5LMR - chains A and M of the 25 polymer chains in the assembly; structure by electron microscopy, 4.45 A resolution (low resolution: residue-level contacts below are approximate; hydrogen-bond / salt-bridge calls are withheld).

# Chain A
Molecule: 16S rRNA
Organism: Thermus thermophilus HB8
Sequence (1522 nucleotides; each row starts with the number of its first residue; note: 44 numbers in that range are skipped by the numbering (no residue carries them; nothing is unmodelled there); a row labelled like 189A-189L holds insertion residues (189A, then the next letters in order); numbering starts at 0):
     0 UUUGUUGGAG AGUUUGAUCC UGGCUCAGGG UGAACGCUGG CGGCGUGCCU AAGACAUGCA
    60 AGUCGUGCGG GCCG
    76 CGGGGUUUU
    88 ACUCCG
    96 UGGUCAGCGG CGGACGGGUG AGUAACGCGU GGGU
  129A G
   130 ACCUACCCGG AAGAGGGGGA CAACCCGGGG AAACUCGGGC UAAUCCCCCA UGUGGACCCG
189A-189L CCCCUUGGGGUG
   190 UGUCCAAAGG GCUUU
   216 GCCCGCUUCC GGAUGGGCCC GCGUCCCAUC AGCUAGUUGG UGGGGUAAUG GCCCACCAAG
   276 GCGACGACGG GUAGCCGGUC UGAGAGGAUG GCCGGCCACA GGGGCACUGA GACACGGGCC
   336 CCACUCCUAC GGGAGGCAGC AGUUAGGAAU CUUCCGCAAU GGGCGCAAGC CUGACGGAGC
   396 GACGCCGCUU GGAGGAAGAA GCCCUUCGGG GUGUAAACUC CUGA
   441 ACCCGGGACG AAACCCCC
   460 GA
   470 CGAGGGGA
   479 CUGACGGUAC CGGGGUAA
   498 UAGCGCCGGC CAACUCCGUG CCAGCAGCCG CGGUAAUACG GAGGGCGCGA GCGUUACCCG
   558 GAUUCACUGG GCGUAAAGGG CGUGUAGGCG GCCUGGGGCG UCCCAUGUGA AAGACCACGG
   618 CUCAACCGUG GGGGAGCGUG GGAUACGCUC AGGCUAGACG GUGGGAGAGG GUGGUGGAAU
   678 UCCCGGAGUA GCGGUGAAAU GCGCAGAUAC CGGGAGGAAC GCCGAUGGCG AAGGCAGCCA
   738 CCUGGUCCAC CCGUGACGCU GAGGCGCGAA AGCGUGGGGA GCAAACCGGA UUAGAUACCC
   798 GGGUAGUCCA CGCCCUAAAC GAUGCGCGCU AGGUCUCUGG GUCU
   848 CCUGGGGGCC GAAGCUAACG CGUUAAGCGC GCCGCCUGGG GAGUACGGCC GCAAGGCUGA
   908 AACUCAAAGG AAUUGACGGG GGCCCGCACA AGCGGUGGAG CAUGUGGUUU AAUUCGAAGC
   968 AACGCGAAGA ACCUUACCAG GCCUUGACAU GCUA
 1001A G
  1002 GGAACCCGGG UGAAAGCCUG GGGUGCCCC
1030A-1030D GCGA
  1031 GGGGAGCCCU AGCACAGGUG CUGCAUGGCC GUCGUCAGCU CGUGCCGUGA GGUGUUGGGU
  1091 UAAGUCCCGC AACGAGCGCA ACCCCCGCCG UUAGUUGCCA GCGGUUCGGC CGGGCACUCU
  1151 AACGGGACUG CCCGCG
  1168 AAAGCGGGAG GAAGGAGGGG ACGACGUCUG GUCAGCAUGG CCCUUACGGC CUGGGCGACA
  1228 CACGUGCUAC AAUGCCCACU ACAAAGCGAU GCCACCCGGC AACGGGGAGC UAAUCGCAAA
  1288 AAGGUGGGCC CAGUUCGGAU UGGGGUCUGC AACCCGACCC CAUGAAGCCG GAAUCGCUAG
  1348 UAAUCGCGGA UCAGCC
 1363A A
  1364 UGCCGCGGUG AAUACGUUCC CGGGCCUUGU ACACACCGCC CGUCACGCCA UGGGAGCGGG
  1424 CUCUACCCGA AGUCGCCGG
1442A-1442B GA
  1443 GCCUA
  1452 C
  1456 GGGCAGGCGC CGAGGGUAGG GCCCGUGACU GGGGCGAAGU CGUAACAAGG UAGCUGUACC
  1516 GGAAGGUGCG GCUGGAUCAC CUCCUUUCU
Not modelled in the structure: 0-4, 1543-1544

# Chain M
Name: 30S ribosomal protein S13
Organism: Thermus thermophilus HB8
Reference sequence: P80377 (RS13_THET8); residues 1-126 here = UniProt positions 1-126
Chain sequence (126 residues; row label = number of the first residue in the row):
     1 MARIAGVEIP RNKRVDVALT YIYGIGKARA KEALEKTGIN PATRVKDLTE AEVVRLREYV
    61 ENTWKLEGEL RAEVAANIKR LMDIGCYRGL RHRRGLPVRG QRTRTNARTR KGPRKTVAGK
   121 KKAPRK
Not modelled in the structure: 1, 123-126

# How chain A and chain M interact
Residue-residue contacts (90; chain A residue first):
  A946(A) with Arg114(M)
  G947(A) with Arg108(M); Thr109(M); Arg114(M)
  C948(A) with Asn106(M); Ala107(M); Arg108(M); Thr109(M)
  A949(A) with Gln101(M); Arg102(M); Asn106(M)
  U950(A) with Arg102(M); Thr105(M); Asn106(M)
  G951(A) with Thr105(M)
  U952(A) with Arg104(M); Thr105(M)
  G953(A) with Arg104(M)
  G954(A) with Arg104(M)
  G1224(A) with Arg102(M)
  A1225(A) with Arg102(M); Thr103(M); Arg104(M)
  C1226(A) with Arg91(M); Leu96(M); Thr103(M); Arg104(M); Lys111(M)
  A1227(A) with Leu96(M); Lys111(M); Lys115(M); Val117(M)
  C1228(A) with Arg104(M); Arg108(M); Lys111(M); Lys115(M); Thr116(M); Val117(M)
  A1229(A) with Arg104(M); Thr105(M); Arg114(M); Thr116(M)
  C1230(A) with Thr105(M)
  G1295(A) with Arg14(M)
  C1296(A) with Arg14(M); Arg44(M)
  C1297(A) with Lys13(M); Arg44(M)
  U1302(A) with Lys13(M); Arg14(M); Val17(M)
  A1306(A) with Thr109(M)
  U1307(A) with Gln101(M); Thr109(M); Arg110(M)
  U1308(A) with His92(M); Pro97(M); Val98(M); Arg99(M); Gln101(M)
  G1309(A) with Asn77(M); Leu81(M); Arg88(M); His92(M); Arg99(M)
  G1310(A) with Asn77(M); Arg88(M); Arg99(M)
  C1320(A) with Tyr87(M)
  C1321(A) with Tyr87(M); Val98(M)
  C1322(A) with Tyr87(M); Gly100(M)
  G1323(A) with Gly100(M)
  C1328(A) with Ala28(M); Arg29(M)
  A1329(A) with Tyr23(M); Gly24(M); Ile25(M); Gly26(M); Lys27(M); Ala28(M); Arg29(M); Leu70(M)
  U1330(A) with Ile22(M); Tyr23(M); Ile25(M); Gly26(M)
  G1331(A) with Tyr23(M)
  A1332(A) with Thr109(M)
Also at the interface, not in a pair above, chain A (35 interface residues in all): U1301
Also at the interface, not in a pair above, chain M (45 interface residues in all): Thr20, Val74, Ile78, Gly112, Pro113, Lys120

# In short
Chain A and chain M form an interface of 35 and 45 residues respectively.
Chain A is 16S rRNA and chain M is 30S ribosomal protein S13, both from Thermus thermophilus HB8; the
structure, Structure of bacterial 30S-IF1-IF3-mRNA-tRNA translation pre-initiation complex(state-2B), was
determined by electron microscopy, deposited together with 5LMN, 5LMO, 5LMP, 5LMQ, 5LMS, 5LMT, 5LMU and 5LMV.
